PDB entry 6AWD | electron microscopy, 8.10 A resolution (very low resolution: no residue pairs are listed; an interface is given only as per-side residue counts) | chains A and K of the 26 polymer chains in the assembly

[Chain A]
Molecule: 16S rRNA
Source organism: Escherichia coli
Sequence (1539 nucleotides; each row starts with the number of its first residue):
     2 AAUUGAAGAG UUUGAUCAUG GCUCAGAUUG AACGCUGGCG GCAGGCCUAA CACAUGCAAG
    62 UCGAACGGUA ACAGGAAGAA GCUUGCUUCU UUGCUGACGA GUGGCGGACG GGUGAGUAAU
   122 GUCUGGGAAA CUGCCUGAUG GAGGGGGAUA ACUACUGGAA ACGGUAGCUA AUACCGCAUA
   182 ACGUCGCAAG ACCAAAGAGG GGGACCUUCG GGCCUCUUGC CAUCGGAUGU GCCCAGAUGG
   242 GAUUAGCUAG UAGGUGGGGU AACGGCUCAC CUAGGCGACG AUCCCUAGCU GGUCUGAGAG
   302 GAUGACCAGC CACACUGGAA CUGAGACACG GUCCAGACUC CUACGGGAGG CAGCAGUGGG
   362 GAAUAUUGCA CAAUGGGCGC AAGCCUGAUG CAGCCAUGCC GCGUGUAUGA AGAAGGCCUU
   422 CGGGUUGUAA AGUACUUUCA GCGGGGAGGA AGGGAGUAAA GUUAAUACCU UUGCUCAUUG
   482 ACGUUACCCG CAGAAGAAGC ACCGGCUAAC UCCGUGCCAG CAGCCGCGGU AAUACGGAGG
   542 GUGCAAGCGU UAAUCGGAAU UACUGGGCGU AAAGCGCACG CAGGCGGUUU GUUAAGUCAG
   602 AUGUGAAAUC CCCGGGCUCA ACCUGGGAAC UGCAUCUGAU ACUGGCAAGC UUGAGUCUCG
   662 UAGAGGGGGG UAGAAUUCCA GGUGUAGCGG UGAAAUGCGU AGAGAUCUGG AGGAAUACCG
   722 GUGGCGAAGG CGGCCCCCUG GACGAAGACU GACGCUCAGG UGCGAAAGCG UGGGGAGCAA
   782 ACAGGAUUAG AUACCCUGGU AGUCCACGCC GUAAACGAUG UCGACUUGGA GGUUGUGCCC
   842 UUGAGGCGUG GCUUCCGGAG CUAACGCGUU AAGUCGACCG CCUGGGGAGU ACGGCCGCAA
   902 GGUUAAAACU CAAAUGAAUU GACGGGGGCC CGCACAAGCG GUGGAGCAUG UGGUUUAAUU
   962 CGAUGCAACG CGAAGAACCU UACCUGGUCU UGACAUCCAC GGAAGUUUUC AGAGAUGAGA
  1022 AUGUGCCUUC GGGAACCGUG AGACAGGUGC UGCAUGGCUG UCGUCAGCUC GUGUUGUGAA
  1082 AUGUUGGGUU AAGUCCCGCA ACGAGCGCAA CCCUUAUCCU UUGUUGCCAG CGGUCCGGCC
  1142 GGGAACUCAA AGGAGACUGC CAGUGAUAAA CUGGAGGAAG GUGGGGAUGA CGUCAAGUCA
  1202 UCAUGGCCCU UACGACCAGG GCUACACACG UGCUACAAUG GCGCAUACAA AGAGAAGCGA
  1262 CCUCGCGAGA GCAAGCGGAC CUCAUAAAGU GCGUCGUAGU CCGGAUUGGA GUCUGCAACU
  1322 CGACUCCAUG AAGUCGGAAU CGCUAGUAAU CGUGGAUCAG AAUGCCACGG UGAAUACGUU
  1382 CCCGGGCCUU GUACACACCG CCCGUCACAC CAUGGGAGUG GGUUGCAAAA GAAGUAGGUA
  1442 GCUUAACCUU CGGGAGGGCG CUUACCACUU UGUGAUUCAU GACUGGGGUG AAGUCGUAAC
  1502 AAGGUAACCG UAGGGGAACC UGCGGUUGGA UCACCUCCU

[Chain K]
Molecule: 30S ribosomal protein S8
Source organism: Escherichia coli
Reference sequence: B7MCS1 (RS8_ECO45); residues 1-129 here correspond to UniProt positions 2-130 (UniProt number = residue number + 1)
Sequence (129 residues; each row starts with the number of its first residue):
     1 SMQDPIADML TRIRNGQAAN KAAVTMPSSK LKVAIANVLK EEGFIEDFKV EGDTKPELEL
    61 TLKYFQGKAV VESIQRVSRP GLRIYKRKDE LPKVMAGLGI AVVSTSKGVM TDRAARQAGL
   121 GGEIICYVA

[Interface between chain A and chain K]
At this resolution (8 A) residue pairs are not listed: 29 residues of chain A and 35 of chain K lie at the interface.

[Overview]
29 residues of chain A face 35 of chain K across their interface.
Here chain A is 16S rRNA and chain K is 30S ribosomal protein S8, both from Escherichia coli. Entry 6AWD
(Structure of 30S (S1 depleted) ribosomal subunit and RNA polymerase complex) was determined by electron
microscopy together with 6AWB and 6AWC from the same study.
